Entry 3AZF (X-ray diffraction, 2.70 A resolution); this record covers chains E and J of the 10 polymer chains in the assembly.

== Chain E ==
Protein: Histone H3.1
Organism: Homo sapiens
Reference sequence: P68431 (H31_HUMAN); residues 0-135 here correspond to UniProt positions 1-136 (UniProt number = residue number + 1)
Chain sequence (139 residues; numbered -3 to 135; the number before each row is that of its first residue; numbers below 1 keep their minus sign (Gly-3 is residue -3)):
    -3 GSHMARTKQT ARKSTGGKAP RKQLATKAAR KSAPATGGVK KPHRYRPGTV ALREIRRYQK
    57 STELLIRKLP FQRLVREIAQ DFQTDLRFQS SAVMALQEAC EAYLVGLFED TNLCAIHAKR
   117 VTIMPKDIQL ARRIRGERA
Not modelled in the structure: -3 to 36
Differences from the reference sequence: expression tag (-3 to -1); engineered mutation Gln79 (Lys80 in P68431)
Swiss-Prot annotation at these positions:
  - modified residue: Arg2 (Asymmetric dimethylarginine), Thr3 (Phosphothreonine), Lys4 (Allysine), Gln5 (5-glutamyl dopamine), Thr6 (Phosphothreonine), Arg8 (Citrulline), Lys9 (N6,N6,N6-trimethyllysine), Ser10 (ADP-ribosylserine), Thr11 (Phosphothreonine), Lys14 (N6-(2-hydroxyisobutyryl)lysine), Arg17 (Asymmetric dimethylarginine), Lys18 (N6-(2-hydroxyisobutyryl)lysine), Lys23 (N6-(2-hydroxyisobutyryl)lysine), Arg26 (Citrulline), Lys27 (N6,N6,N6-trimethyllysine), Ser28 (ADP-ribosylserine), Lys36 (N6,N6,N6-trimethyllysine), Lys37 (N6-methyllysine), Tyr41 (Phosphotyrosine), Lys56 (N6,N6,N6-trimethyllysine) and 7 more in UniProt
  - lipidation: Lys18 (N6-decanoyllysine)

== Chain J ==
Molecule: 146-nt DNA strand
Sequence (146 nucleotides; row label = number of the first residue in the row):
   147 ATCAATATCC ACCTGCAGAT TCTACCAAAA GTGTATTTGG AAACTGCTCC ATCAAAAGGC
   207 ATGTTCAGCT GAATTCAGCT GAACATGCCT TTTGATGGAG CAGTTTCCAA ATACACTTTT
   267 GGTAGAATCT GCAGGTGGAT ATTGAT
Not modelled in the structure: 147
Bound ions: Mn2+ site 1 near DG185 (its only coordinating residue here); Mn2+ site 2 near DG217 (its only coordinating residue here); Mn2+ site 3 near DG267 (its only coordinating residue here); Mn2+ site 4 near DG280 (its only coordinating residue here)

== Interface between chain E and chain J ==
Pairs across the interface (25; chain E residue first):
  Lys37(E) with DG290(J), phosphate contact; DA291(J), salt bridge to the phosphate
  Arg40(E) with DG290(J), sugar contact
  Tyr41(E) with DT289(J), phosphate contact; DG290(J), phosphate contact
  Arg42(E) with DC215(J), salt bridge to the phosphate; DG290(J), hydrogen bond to the phosphate
  Pro43(E) with DG214(J), phosphate contact; DC215(J), sugar contact
  Thr45(E) with DT289(J), phosphate contact; DG290(J), hydrogen bond to the phosphate
  Arg63(E) with DA207(J), salt bridge to the phosphate
  Arg72(E) with DA197(J), salt bridge to the phosphate
  Arg83(E) with DC196(J), phosphate contact; DA197(J), phosphate contact
  Phe84(E) with DC196(J), sugar contact; DA197(J), hydrogen bond to the phosphate
  Gln85(E) with DC196(J), phosphate contact
  Ser86(E) with DC196(J), hydrogen bond to the phosphate
  Arg116(E) with DG217(J), phosphate contact; DA218(J), phosphate contact
  Val117(E) with DG217(J), hydrogen bond to the phosphate
  Thr118(E) with DT216(J), phosphate contact; DG217(J), hydrogen bond to the phosphate
  Met120(E) with DA218(J), phosphate contact
Also at the interface, not in a pair above, chain E (18 interface residues in all): His39, Lys115
Also at the interface, not in a pair above, chain J (12 interface residues in all): DC206

== Summary ==
18 residues of chain E and 12 residues of chain J are in contact; the contacts include 6 hydrogen bonds and 4
salt bridges. Polar pairs include Arg42(E)-DG290(J), Thr45(E)-DG290(J) and Phe84(E)-DA197(J).
Chain E is Histone H3.1 (Homo sapiens) and chain J is a 146-nt DNA strand; the structure, Crystal Structure of
Human Nucleosome Core Particle Containing H3K79Q mutation, was determined by X-ray diffraction together with
3AYW, 3AZE, 3AZG, 3AZH, 3AZJ, 3AZK and 3 further entries from the same study.
